Entry 8TKP (electron microscopy, 2.90 A resolution); this record covers chains A and D of the 6 polymer chains in the assembly.

[Chain A (and D)]
Molecule: Transmembrane channel-like protein 2
Organism: Caenorhabditis elegans
Notes: chain D of this document is another copy of the same molecule, construct and numbering; everything in this record applies to it too
UniProtKB: Q11069 (TMC2_CAEEL); residues 1-1203 here = UniProt positions 1-1203
Amino-acid sequence (1203 residues; each row starts with the number of its first residue):
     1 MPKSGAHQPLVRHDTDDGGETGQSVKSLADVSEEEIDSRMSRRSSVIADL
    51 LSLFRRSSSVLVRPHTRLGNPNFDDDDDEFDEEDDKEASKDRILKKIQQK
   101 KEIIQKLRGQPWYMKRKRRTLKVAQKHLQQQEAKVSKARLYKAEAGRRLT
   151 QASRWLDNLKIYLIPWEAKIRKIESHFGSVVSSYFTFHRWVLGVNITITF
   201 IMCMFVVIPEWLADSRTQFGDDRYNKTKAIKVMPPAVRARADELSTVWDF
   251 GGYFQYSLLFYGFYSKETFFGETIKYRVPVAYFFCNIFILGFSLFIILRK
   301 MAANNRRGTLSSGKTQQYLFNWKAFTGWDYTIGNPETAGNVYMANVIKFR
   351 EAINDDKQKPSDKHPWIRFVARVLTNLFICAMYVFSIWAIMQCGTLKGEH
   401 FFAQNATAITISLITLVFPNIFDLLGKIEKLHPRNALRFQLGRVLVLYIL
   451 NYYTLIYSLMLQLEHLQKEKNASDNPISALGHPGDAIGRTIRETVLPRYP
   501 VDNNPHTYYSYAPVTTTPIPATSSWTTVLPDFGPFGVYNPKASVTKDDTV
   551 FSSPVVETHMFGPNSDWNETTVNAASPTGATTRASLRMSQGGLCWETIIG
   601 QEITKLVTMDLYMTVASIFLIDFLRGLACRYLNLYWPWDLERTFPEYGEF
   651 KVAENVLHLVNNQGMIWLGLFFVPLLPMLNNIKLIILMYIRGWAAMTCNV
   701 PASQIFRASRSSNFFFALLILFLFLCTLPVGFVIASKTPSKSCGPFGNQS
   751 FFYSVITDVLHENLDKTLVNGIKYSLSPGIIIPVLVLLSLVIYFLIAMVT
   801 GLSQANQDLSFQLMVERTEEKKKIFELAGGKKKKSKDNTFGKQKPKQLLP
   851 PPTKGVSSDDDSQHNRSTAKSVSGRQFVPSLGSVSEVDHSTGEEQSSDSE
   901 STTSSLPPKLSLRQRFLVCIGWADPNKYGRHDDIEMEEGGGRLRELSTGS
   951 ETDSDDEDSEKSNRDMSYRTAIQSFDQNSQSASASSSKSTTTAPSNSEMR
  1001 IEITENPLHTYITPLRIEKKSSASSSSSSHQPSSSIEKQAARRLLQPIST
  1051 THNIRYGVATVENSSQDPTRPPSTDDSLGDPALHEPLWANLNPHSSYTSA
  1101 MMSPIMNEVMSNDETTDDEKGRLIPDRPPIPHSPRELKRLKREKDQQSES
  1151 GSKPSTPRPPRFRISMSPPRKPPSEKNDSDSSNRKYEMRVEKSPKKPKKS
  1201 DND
Not modelled in the structure: 1-88, 472-582, 814-1203
Disulfide bonds: Cys-594/Cys-743
Glycans and other covalent adducts: N-acetylglucosamine (NAG) linked to Asn-225, Asn-748
Ligand contacts:
  - hexadecane (R16), molecule 1: Trp-190, Gly-193, Val-194, Ile-196, Thr-197, Arg-299
  - hexadecane (R16), molecule 2: Ile-387, Tyr-453, Thr-454, Tyr-457
  - hexadecane (R16), molecule 3: Asp-423, Leu-620, Ile-621, Leu-624, Arg-625, Ala-628, Phe-644, Pro-645, Glu-646, Gly-648, Glu-649
  - hexadecane (R16), molecule 4: Leu-424, Lys-427, Trp-638, Thr-643, Phe-644
  - hexadecane (R16), molecule 5: Arg-438, Phe-439, Gly-442, Arg-443
  - hexadecane (R16), molecule 6: Leu-624, Leu-627, Ala-628, Tyr-631, Leu-632
  - hexadecane (R16), molecule 7: Pro-637, Trp-638, Asp-639, Thr-643
  - docosane (TWT), molecule 1: Pro-165, Trp-166, Leu-192, Ile-685, Tyr-689
  - docosane (TWT), molecule 2: Phe-205, Ile-274, Lys-275, Tyr-276, Arg-277, Val-280, Ala-281, Phe-284, Cys-285, Phe-288, Val-759, Asn-763
Curated features (UniProtKB/Swiss-Prot):
  - glycosylation (N-linked (GlcNAc...) asparagine): Asn-225, Asn-748
What the authors report for this chain:
  - post-translational modification sites: Asn-225, Asn-748
  - binding site for palmitic acid: Phe-619, Phe-623

[Chain A / chain D interface]
Residue-residue contacts (31):
  Gly-291(A) with Leu-790(D)
  Leu-294(A) with Leu-790(D), hydrophobic
  Phe-295(A) with Leu-790(D), hydrophobic
  Leu-298(A) with Leu-790(D); Val-791(D), hydrophobic
  Thr-727(A) with Pro-783(D)
  Phe-732(A) with Ile-780(D), hydrophobic
  Ala-735(A) with Gly-779(D)
  Tyr-774(A) with Phe-732(D), hydrophobic
  Gly-779(A) with Gly-731(D); Phe-732(D); Ala-735(D)
  Ile-780(A) with Leu-728(D), hydrophobic; Phe-732(D), hydrophobic
  Ile-781(A) with Ile-781(D), hydrophobic
  Pro-783(A) with Phe-724(D); Leu-728(D), hydrophobic
  Val-784(A) with Leu-785(D), hydrophobic
  Leu-785(A) with Val-784(D), hydrophobic
  Leu-788(A) with Leu-785(D), hydrophobic; Leu-788(D), hydrophobic; Ile-792(D), hydrophobic
  Leu-790(A) with Leu-294(D), hydrophobic; Leu-298(D), hydrophobic
  Ile-792(A) with Leu-788(D), hydrophobic; Ile-792(D), hydrophobic
  Leu-795(A) with Leu-795(D), hydrophobic
  Ile-796(A) with Leu-795(D)
  Val-799(A) with Leu-795(D), hydrophobic
  Leu-809(A) with Leu-809(D), hydrophobic
  Ser-810(A) with Leu-809(D)
Other interface residues (no listed pair), chain A (29 interface residues in all): Phe-724, Leu-728, Gly-731, Leu-787, Tyr-793, Leu-802, Asn-806
Other interface residues (no listed pair), chain D (26 interface residues in all): Arg-306, Thr-727, Ser-777, Ile-782, Leu-787, Phe-794, Leu-802

[In short]
Chain A and chain D form an interface of 29 and 26 residues respectively. Chain A binds docosane and 7 copies
of hexadecane. N-acetylglucosamine is covalently linked to Asn-225(A) and Asn-748(A). The paper reports a
binding site for palmitic acid at Phe-619(A) and Phe-623(A); modification sites Asn-225(A) and Asn-748(A).
Both chains are Transmembrane channel-like protein 2 (Caenorhabditis elegans). Entry 8TKP (Structure of the C.
elegans TMC-2 complex) was determined by electron microscopy.
